PDB entry 4JUH | X-ray diffraction, 2.81 A resolution | chains B and E of the 6 polymer chains in the assembly

# Chain B
Name: Hemagglutinin
Organism: Influenza A virus
Notes: fragment: Hemagglutinin HA2 chain
Reference sequence: Q9WFX3 (HEMA_I18A0); residues 501-670 here correspond to UniProt positions 345-514 (UniProt number = residue number - 156)
Chain sequence (170 residues; numbered 501 to 670; the number before each row is that of its first residue):
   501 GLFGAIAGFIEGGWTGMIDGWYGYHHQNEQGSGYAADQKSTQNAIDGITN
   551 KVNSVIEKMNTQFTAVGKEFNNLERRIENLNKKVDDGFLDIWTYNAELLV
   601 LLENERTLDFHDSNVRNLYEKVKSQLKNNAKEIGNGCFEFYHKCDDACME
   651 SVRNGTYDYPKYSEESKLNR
Cystine bridges: Cys644-Cys648
Curated features (UniProtKB/Swiss-Prot):
  - glycosylation: Asn654 (N-linked (GlcNAc...) asparagine)

# Chain E
Name: Hemagglutinin
Organism: Influenza A virus
Notes: fragment: Hemagglutinin HA1 chain
Reference sequence: Q9WFX3 (HEMA_I18A0); the construct lacks a stretch of the UniProt sequence and is renumbered around it, so the offset changes along the chain: 5-42 = UniProt 18-55; 44-49 = UniProt 56-61; 50-132 = UniProt 63-145; 133-325 = UniProt 147-339
Chain sequence (324 residues; numbered 5 to 327 plus 2 insertion-coded residues; 1 number in that range is skipped by the numbering (no residue carries it; nothing is unmodelled there); the number before each row is that of its first residue):
     5 DTICIGYHANNSTDTVDTVLEKNVTVTHSVNLLEDSHN
    44 GKLCKL
   49A K
    50 GIAPLQLGKCNIAGWLLGNPECDLLLTASSWSYIVETSNSENGTCYPGDF
   100 IDYEELREQLSSVSSFEKFEIFPKTSSWPNHET
  132A T
   133 KGVTAACSYAGASSFYRNLLWLTKKGSSYPKLSKSYVNNKGKEVLVLWGV
   183 HHPPTGTDQQSLYQNADAYVSVGSSKYNRRFTPEIAARPKVRGQAGRMNY
   233 YWTLLEPGDTITFEATGNLIAPWYAFALNRGSGSGIITSDAPVHDCNTKC
   283 QTPHGAINSSLPFQNIHPVTIGECPKYVRSTKLRMATGLRNIPAR
Differences from the reference sequence: engineered mutation Gly225 (Asp239 in Q9WFX3); expression tag (326-327)
Cystine bridges: Cys47-Cys278, Cys59-Cys71, Cys94-Cys139, Cys282-Cys306
Glycans and other covalent adducts: N-acetylglucosamine (NAG) linked to Asn91
Curated features (UniProtKB/Swiss-Prot):
  - glycosylation (N-linked (GlcNAc...) asparagine): Asn14, Asn15, Asn27, Asn91, Asn290

# How chain B and chain E interact
Residue-residue contacts (10):
  Gly547(B) with Leu24(E)
  Asn550(B) with Val23(E), hydrogen bond (side chain-backbone); Leu24(E), hydrogen bond (side chain-backbone); Glu25(E)
  Lys551(B) with Val23(E), hydrogen bond (backbone-backbone); Leu24(E)
  Ser554(B) with Val23(E)
  Glu557(B) with Lys26(E), salt bridge
  Glu603(B) with Val23(E)
  Phe610(B) with Leu24(E), hydrophobic
Other interface residues (no listed pair), chain B (9 interface residues in all): Asp546, Ile548
Other interface residues (no listed pair), chain E (5 interface residues in all): Thr22

# Overview
9 residues of chain B face 5 of chain E across their interface, with 3 hydrogen bonds and 1 salt bridge. Polar
contacts include Glu557(B)-Lys26(E), Asn550(B)-Val23(E) and Asn550(B)-Leu24(E). N-acetylglucosamine is
covalently linked to Asn91(E).
Here chain B is Hemagglutinin and chain E is Hemagglutinin, both from Influenza A virus. Entry 4JUH (Crystal
structure of 1918 pandemic influenza virus hemagglutinin mutant D225G complexed with avian receptor analogue
LSTa) was determined by X-ray diffraction together with 4JTV, 4JTX, 4JU0, 4JUG and 4JUJ from the same study.
